PDB entry 6ATI | X-ray diffraction, 1.98 A resolution | chains A and B of the 3 polymer chains in the assembly

[Chain A]
Name: HLA class II histocompatibility antigen, DR alpha chain
Organism: Homo sapiens
UniProt: P01903 (DRA_HUMAN); residues 1-181 here correspond to UniProt positions 26-206 (UniProt number = residue number + 25)
Amino-acid sequence (189 residues; each row starts with the number of its first residue):
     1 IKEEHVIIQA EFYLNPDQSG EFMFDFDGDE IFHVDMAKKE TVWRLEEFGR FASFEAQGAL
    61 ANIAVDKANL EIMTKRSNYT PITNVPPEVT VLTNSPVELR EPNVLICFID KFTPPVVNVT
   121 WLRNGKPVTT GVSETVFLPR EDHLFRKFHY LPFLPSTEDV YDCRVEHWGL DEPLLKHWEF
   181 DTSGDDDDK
Unresolved in the structure: 1-2, 183-189
Construct notes: expression tag (182-189)
Disulfides: Cys107-Cys163
Covalent attachments: N-acetylglucosamine (NAG) linked to Asn78, Asn118
Swiss-Prot annotation at these positions:
  - region: Glu179 to Asp181 (Connecting peptide)
  - site: Gln9 (Self- and pathogen-derived peptide antigen), Gly49 (Self-peptide antigen), Phe51 (Self- and pathogen-derived peptide antigen), Ala52 (Self-peptide antigen), Ser53 (Self- and pathogen-derived peptide antigen), Glu55 (Pathogen-derived peptide antigen), Asn62 (Self- and pathogen-derived peptide antigen), Asn69 (Pathogen-derived peptide antigen), Arg76 (Self- and pathogen-derived peptide antigen)
  - glycosylation (N-linked (GlcNAc...) asparagine): Asn78, Asn118

[Chain B]
Name: MHC class II antigen
Organism: Homo sapiens
UniProt: A0A0A1I7H6 (A0A0A1I7H6_HUMAN); residues 1-190 here correspond to UniProt positions 30-219 (UniProt number = residue number + 29)
Amino-acid sequence (200 residues; each row starts with the number of its first residue; numbers below 1 keep their minus sign (Gly-1 is residue -1)):
    -1 GSGDTRPRFL EYSTSECHFF NGTERVRFLE RYFHNQEENV RFDSDVGEYR AVTELGRPDA
    59 EYWNSQKDLL EQRRAAVDTY CRHNYGVGES FTVQRRVHPK VTVYPSKTQP LQHHNLLVCS
   119 VSGFYPGSIE VRWFRNGQEE KTGVVSTGLI HNGDWTFQTL VMLETVPRSG EVYTCQVEHP
   179 SVTSPLTVEW RATGGDDDDK
Unresolved in the structure: -1 to 1, 192-198
Construct notes: expression tag (-1 to 0, 191-198)
Disulfides: Cys15-Cys79, Cys117-Cys173

[Interface between chain A and chain B]
Residue-residue contacts - 116 pairs, chain A then chain B:
  Glu3(A) - His16(B)  salt bridge
  Glu3(A) - Phe17(B)
  Glu3(A) - Phe18(B)
  Glu4(A) - Phe17(B)  hydrogen bond (backbone-backbone)
  Glu4(A) - Asn19(B)  hydrogen bond (side chain-backbone)
  Glu4(A) - Gly20(B)  hydrogen bond (side chain-backbone)
  His5(A) - Cys15(B)
  His5(A) - His16(B)
  His5(A) - Phe17(B)  hydrogen bond (backbone-backbone)
  His5(A) - Tyr83(B)
  His5(A) - Val91(B)
  Val6(A) - Cys15(B)
  Val6(A) - His16(B)
  Ile7(A) - Ser13(B)
  Ile7(A) - Glu14(B)
  Ile7(A) - Cys15(B)  hydrogen bond (backbone-backbone)
  Ile7(A) - Phe17(B)  hydrophobic
  Ile8(A) - Ser13(B)
  Ile8(A) - Glu14(B)
  Gln9(A) - Ser11(B)
  Gln9(A) - Thr12(B)
  Gln9(A) - Ser13(B)  hydrogen bond (backbone-backbone)
  Gln9(A) - Tyr78(B)  hydrogen bond
  Ala10(A) - Ser11(B)
  Glu11(A) - Tyr10(B)
  Glu11(A) - Ser11(B)  hydrogen bond (backbone-backbone)
  Phe12(A) - Leu8(B)  hydrophobic
  Phe12(A) - Glu9(B)
  Phe12(A) - Tyr10(B)  hydrophobic
  Tyr13(A) - Phe7(B)
  Tyr13(A) - Leu8(B)
  Tyr13(A) - Glu9(B)  hydrogen bond (backbone-backbone)
  Leu14(A) - Arg6(B)
  Leu14(A) - Phe7(B)
  Leu14(A) - Leu8(B)  hydrophobic
  Asn15(A) - Arg6(B)
  Asn15(A) - Phe7(B)  hydrogen bond (backbone-backbone)
  Pro16(A) - Arg4(B)
  Pro16(A) - Pro5(B)
  Pro16(A) - Arg6(B)
  Asp17(A) - Arg6(B)  salt bridge
  Phe24(A) - Tyr78(B)
  Phe24(A) - Asn82(B)
  Phe26(A) - Thr90(B)
  Phe26(A) - Val91(B)
  Phe26(A) - Tyr123(B)
  Phe26(A) - Trp153(B)  hydrophobic
  Gly28(A) - His149(B)
  Asp29(A) - Tyr123(B)
  Asp29(A) - His149(B)  salt bridge
  Asp29(A) - Gly151(B)
  Asp29(A) - Asp152(B)
  Asp29(A) - Trp153(B)  hydrogen bond (side chain-backbone)
  Glu30(A) - Trp153(B)  hydrogen bond (backbone-side chain)
  Arg44(A) - Gly151(B)  hydrogen bond (side chain-backbone)
  Arg44(A) - Asp152(B)
  Arg44(A) - Trp153(B)
  Leu45(A) - Arg93(B)
  Leu45(A) - Trp153(B)
  Phe48(A) - Phe89(B)  hydrophobic
  Phe48(A) - Trp153(B)
  Phe51(A) - Phe89(B)  hydrophobic
  Ala52(A) - Val85(B)  hydrophobic
  Ala52(A) - Phe89(B)  hydrophobic
  Asp66(A) - Glu9(B)
  Asn69(A) - Glu9(B)
  Leu70(A) - Phe7(B)
  Leu70(A) - Leu8(B)
  Leu70(A) - Glu9(B)
  Leu70(A) - His32(B)
  Met73(A) - Glu9(B)
  Met73(A) - His32(B)
  Met73(A) - Asn37(B)
  Met73(A) - Leu53(B)  hydrophobic
  Thr74(A) - Phe7(B)
  Thr74(A) - His32(B)
  Arg76(A) - Leu53(B)  hydrogen bond (side chain-backbone)
  Arg76(A) - Asp57(B)  salt bridge
  Ser77(A) - His32(B)
  Ser77(A) - Leu53(B)
  Tyr79(A) - Phe7(B)
  Thr80(A) - Phe7(B)
  Thr80(A) - Asn33(B)  hydrogen bond (backbone-side chain)
  Pro81(A) - Pro5(B)  hydrophobic
  Pro81(A) - Arg6(B)
  Pro81(A) - Phe7(B)  hydrophobic
  Pro81(A) - Asn33(B)
  Ile82(A) - Arg6(B)  hydrogen bond (backbone-backbone)
  Ile82(A) - Leu8(B)  hydrophobic
  Ile82(A) - Asn33(B)
  Ile82(A) - Gln34(B)
  Leu92(A) - Ile148(B)  hydrophobic
  Leu92(A) - Gln156(B)
  Thr93(A) - Gln156(B)  hydrogen bond (backbone-side chain)
  Asn94(A) - Gln156(B)
  Pro96(A) - Thr100(B)
  Pro96(A) - Ser118(B)
  Ile106(A) - Asn150(B)
  Thr113(A) - Leu8(B)
  Thr113(A) - Gln34(B)  hydrogen bond
  Pro115(A) - Leu8(B)
  Pro139(A) - Tyr10(B)
  His143(A) - Arg29(B)  hydrogen bond
  His143(A) - Phe31(B)
  His143(A) - Gln34(B)  hydrogen bond (backbone-side chain)
  Leu144(A) - Gln34(B)
  Phe145(A) - Tyr10(B)  hydrophobic
  Arg146(A) - His149(B)
  Phe148(A) - His149(B)
  Phe148(A) - Asn150(B)
  Phe148(A) - Gly151(B)
  Tyr150(A) - Asn150(B)  hydrogen bond (side chain-backbone)
  Tyr150(A) - Gly151(B)  hydrogen bond (side chain-backbone)
  Tyr150(A) - Asp152(B)
  Trp168(A) - Asp2(B)  hydrogen bond (side chain-backbone)
  Trp168(A) - Arg6(B)
Interface residues without a listed pair, chain A (58 interface residues in all): Asp27, Ile31, Glu47, Ser95, Pro114, Thr135, Asp142
Interface residues without a listed pair, chain B (50 interface residues in all): Tyr30, Pro56, Ser88, Tyr102, Ser120, Phe155

[In short]
Chain A and chain B form an interface of 58 and 50 residues respectively, with 23 hydrogen bonds and 4 salt
bridges. Polar contacts include Glu3(A)-His16(B), Asp17(A)-Arg6(B) and Asp29(A)-His149(B). Covalently linked
N-acetylglucosamine: at Asn78(A) and Asn118(A).
Chain A is HLA class II histocompatibility antigen, DR alpha chain and chain B is MHC class II antigen, both
from Homo sapiens; the structure, HLA-DRB1*1402 in complex with Vimentin-64Cit59-71, was determined by X-ray
diffraction, deposited together with 6ATZ and 6ATF.
